7TS0 - chains P and B of the 6 polymer chains in the assembly; structure by electron microscopy, 2.80 A resolution.

[Chain P]
Molecule: Corticotropin-releasing factor receptor 2, Human corticotropin releasing factor receptor 2
Source organism: Homo sapiens
UniProtKB: Q13324 (CRFR2_HUMAN); residues 2-388 carry their UniProt numbers (387 of 560 residues fall inside the UniProt entry; the rest is not from it)
Chain sequence (560 residues; row label = number of the first residue in the row):
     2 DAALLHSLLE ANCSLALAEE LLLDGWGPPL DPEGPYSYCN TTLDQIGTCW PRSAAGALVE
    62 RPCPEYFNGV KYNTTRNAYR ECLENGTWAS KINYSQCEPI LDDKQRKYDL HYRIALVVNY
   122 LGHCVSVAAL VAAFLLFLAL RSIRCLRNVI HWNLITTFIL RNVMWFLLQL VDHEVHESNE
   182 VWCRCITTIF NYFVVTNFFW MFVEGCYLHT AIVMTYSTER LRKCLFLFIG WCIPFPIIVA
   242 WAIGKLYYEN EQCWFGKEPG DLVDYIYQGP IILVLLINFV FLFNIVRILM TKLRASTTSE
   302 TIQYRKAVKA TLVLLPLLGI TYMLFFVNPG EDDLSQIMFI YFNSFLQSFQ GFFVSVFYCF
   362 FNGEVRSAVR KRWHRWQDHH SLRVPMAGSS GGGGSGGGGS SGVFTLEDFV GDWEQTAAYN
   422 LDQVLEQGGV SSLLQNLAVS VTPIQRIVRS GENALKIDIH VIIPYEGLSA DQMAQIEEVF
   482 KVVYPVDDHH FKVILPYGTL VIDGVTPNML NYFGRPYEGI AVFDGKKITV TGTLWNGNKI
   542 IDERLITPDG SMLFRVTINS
Disordered / not traced: 2-63, 74-97, 384-561
UniProt features mapped onto this chain:
  - glycosylation (N-linked (GlcNAc...) asparagine): Asn13, Asn41, Asn74, Asn86, Asn94
Disulfide bonds: Cys64-Cys98, Cys184-Cys254
What the authors report for this chain:
  - mutagenesis - R148A, H152A, E205A, L209A, T216A, Y217A, S218A, E220A, R223A, K258A, L290A, K293A, L294A, K307A: decreased signaling with Dominant negative Go alpha subunit
  - contacts within the chain: Thr216-Arg223 (hydrogen bond), Ser218-Arg223 (hydrogen bond)
  - conformationally variable residues (loop rearrangement): Arg223
  - mutagenesis - I289A, S297A: abolished signaling with Dominant negative Go alpha subunit
  - mutagenesis - V314A, Y359A: abolished signaling
  - mutagenesis - R148A, H152A, E205A, L209A, K293A, L294A, S297A, K307A, L315A: decreased signaling
  - mutagenesis - E220A, K258A: unchanged signaling in response to Gs
  - mutagenesis - Y217A: abolished signaling in response to Gs
  - mutagenesis - V214A, T216A, S218A, R221A, L222A, V314A, Y359A: decreased signaling in response to Gs

[Chain B]
Molecule: Guanine nucleotide-binding protein G(I)/G(S)/G(T) subunit beta-1
Source organism: Rattus norvegicus
UniProtKB: P54311 (GBB1_RAT); residue numbers follow UniProt; this construct covers 2-340
Chain sequence (400 residues; numbered -33 to 366; the number before each row is that of its first residue; numbers below 1 keep their minus sign (Met-33 is residue -33)):
   -33 MHHHHHHSSG LVPRGSHMAS HHHHHHHHHH GSLLQSELDQ LRQEAEQLKN QIRDARKACA
    27 DATLSQITNN IDPVGRIQMR TRRTLRGHLA KIYAMHWGTD SRLLVSASQD GKLIIWDSYT
    87 TNKVHAIPLR SSWVMTCAYA PSGNYVACGG LDNICSIYNL KTREGNVRVS RELAGHTGYL
   147 SCCRFLDDNQ IVTSSGDTTC ALWDIETGQQ TTTFTGHTGD VMSLSLAPDT RLFVSGACDA
   207 SAKLWDVREG MCRQTFTGHE SDINAICFFP NGNAFATGSD DATCRLFDLR ADQELMTYSH
   267 DNIICGITSV SFSKSGRLLL AGYDDFNCNV WDALKADRAG VLAGHDNRVS CLGVTDDGMA
   327 VATGSWDSFL KIWNGSSGGG GSGGGGSSGV SGWRLFKKIS
Disordered / not traced: -33 to 2, 344-366
Sequence notes: expression tag (-33 to 1, 341-366)
UniProt features mapped onto this chain:
  - modified residue: Ser2 (N-acetylserine), His266 (Phosphohistidine)

[Chain P / chain B interface]
Residue-residue contacts (11):
  Ser143(P) with Asp312(B), hydrogen bond
  Lys372(P) with Phe292(B); Asp312(B), hydrogen bond (side chain-backbone)
  Arg376(P) with His311(B), hydrogen bond (side chain-backbone); Asp312(B), salt bridge
  Asp379(P) with Asn293(B); Arg304(B), salt bridge; Val307(B)
  His380(P) with Arg42(B)
  Leu383(P) with Arg42(B), hydrogen bond (backbone-side chain); Arg304(B)
Also at the interface, not in a pair above, chain B (9 interface residues in all): Gln44, Ala309
Interface features reported in the paper:
  - specific contacts: Lys372(P)-Asp312(B) (hydrogen bond), Arg376(P)-His311(B) (hydrogen bond), Asp379(P)-Arg304(B) (hydrogen bond)

[Overview]
The interface between chain P and chain B involves 6 residues on one side and 9 on the other; the contacts
include 4 hydrogen bonds and 2 salt bridges. Polar pairs include Arg376(P)-Asp312(B), Asp379(P)-Arg304(B) and
Ser143(P)-Asp312(B). The authors report hydrogen bonds between Lys372(P) and Asp312(B), Arg376(P) and
His311(B) and Asp379(P) and Arg304(B). The paper reports that R148A, H152A and E205A of chain P, among others,
reduce signaling with Dominant negative Go alpha subunit; conformational variability at Arg223(P); 22
substitutions were tested in all.
Chain P is Corticotropin-releasing factor receptor 2, Human corticotropin releasing factor receptor 2 (Homo
sapiens) and chain B is Guanine nucleotide-binding protein G(I)/G(S)/G(T) subunit beta-1 (Rattus norvegicus);
the structure, Cryo-EM structure of corticotropin releasing factor receptor 2 bound to Urocortin 1 and coupled
with heterotrimeric ..., was determined by electron microscopy, deposited together with 7TRY.
